Entry 3BBB (X-ray diffraction, 1.30 A resolution); this record covers chains D and E of the 10 polymer chains in the assembly.

# Chain D (and E)
Name: Nucleoside diphosphate kinase B
Organism: Homo sapiens
Notes: EC 2.7.4.6, 2.7.13.3; chain E of this document is another copy of the same molecule, construct and numbering; everything in this record applies to it too
UniProtKB: P22392 (NDKB_HUMAN); residues 2-152 here = UniProt positions 2-152
Sequence (151 residues; numbered 2 to 152; the number before each row is that of its first residue):
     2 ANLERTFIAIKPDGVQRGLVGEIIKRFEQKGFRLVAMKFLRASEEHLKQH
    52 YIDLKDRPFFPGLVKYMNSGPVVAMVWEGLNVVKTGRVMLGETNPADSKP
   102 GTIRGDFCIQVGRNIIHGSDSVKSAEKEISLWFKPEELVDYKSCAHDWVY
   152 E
Swiss-Prot annotation at these positions:
  - active site: His-118 (Pros-phosphohistidine intermediate)
  - binding site (ATP): Lys-12, Phe-60, Arg-88, Thr-94, Arg-105, Asn-115
  - mutagenesis: Arg-88 (R88A: Decreased single-stranded DNA-binding and nucleotide-binding activity. No effect on 3D-structure)
Reported in the primary citation:
  - binding site for the 2-nt DNA strand: Phe-60, Val-112

# How chain D and chain E interact
Pairs across the interface (35; chain D residue first):
  Gln-30(D) / Arg-18(E)  hydrogen bond (backbone-side chain)
  Gln-30(D) / Asp-107(E)
  Gln-30(D) / Phe-108(E)
  Lys-31(D) / Arg-18(E)
  Lys-31(D) / Arg-105(E)
  Lys-31(D) / Gly-106(E)  hydrogen bond (side chain-backbone)
  Lys-31(D) / Asp-107(E)
  Lys-31(D) / Phe-108(E)
  Lys-31(D) / Cys-109(E)  hydrogen bond (side chain-backbone)
  Lys-31(D) / Ile-110(E)
  Gly-32(D) / Arg-18(E)
  Gly-32(D) / Ile-110(E)
  Phe-33(D) / Ile-110(E)  hydrophobic
  Leu-81(D) / Ile-110(E)  hydrophobic
  Val-89(D) / Pro-101(E)
  Gly-102(D) / Pro-101(E)
  Thr-103(D) / Pro-101(E)
  Asp-148(D) / Arg-114(E)  hydrogen bond (backbone-side chain)
  Trp-149(D) / Pro-13(E)  hydrophobic
  Trp-149(D) / Asp-14(E)
  Trp-149(D) / Gln-17(E)
  Trp-149(D) / Tyr-67(E)
  Trp-149(D) / Ser-70(E)
  Trp-149(D) / Arg-114(E)
  Val-150(D) / Arg-18(E)
  Val-150(D) / Ile-110(E)  hydrophobic
  Val-150(D) / Gln-111(E)
  Val-150(D) / Arg-114(E)
  Tyr-151(D) / Ile-110(E)
  Tyr-151(D) / Gln-111(E)
  Tyr-151(D) / Arg-114(E)
  Glu-152(D) / Gln-111(E)  hydrogen bond (backbone-side chain)
  Glu-152(D) / Val-112(E)
  Glu-152(D) / Gly-113(E)  hydrogen bond (side chain-backbone)
  Glu-152(D) / Arg-114(E)
Other interface residues (no listed pair), chain D (16 interface residues in all): Met-90, Pro-101, Ala-146
Other interface residues (no listed pair), chain E (19 interface residues in all): Pro-96, Gly-102

# Summary
Chain D and chain E form an interface of 16 and 19 residues respectively, with 6 hydrogen bonds. Polar
contacts include Gln-30(D)/Arg-18(E), Lys-31(D)/Gly-106(E) and Lys-31(D)/Cys-109(E). Curated annotation
(UniProt) lists active-site residue His-118(D), 6 ATP-binding residues and one mutagenesis site on chain D.
From the paper: a binding site for the 2-nt DNA strand at Phe-60(D) and Val-112(D).
Both chains are Nucleoside diphosphate kinase B (Homo sapiens). Entry 3BBB (Crystal structure of the NM23-H2
transcription factor complex with dinucleotide d(AG)) was determined by X-ray diffraction together with 3BBC
and 3BBF from the same study.
